PDB entry 3PJE | X-ray diffraction, 2.50 A resolution | chains A and B

Chain A (and B):
Protein: Enoyl-[acyl-carrier-protein] reductase [NADH]
From: Escherichia coli
Notes: EC 1.3.1.9; chain B of this document is another copy of the same molecule, construct and numbering; everything in this record applies to it too
Reference sequence: P0AEK4 (FABI_ECOLI); residue numbers follow UniProt; this construct covers 1-262
Amino-acid sequence (270 residues; numbered 1 to 270; the number before each row is that of its first residue):
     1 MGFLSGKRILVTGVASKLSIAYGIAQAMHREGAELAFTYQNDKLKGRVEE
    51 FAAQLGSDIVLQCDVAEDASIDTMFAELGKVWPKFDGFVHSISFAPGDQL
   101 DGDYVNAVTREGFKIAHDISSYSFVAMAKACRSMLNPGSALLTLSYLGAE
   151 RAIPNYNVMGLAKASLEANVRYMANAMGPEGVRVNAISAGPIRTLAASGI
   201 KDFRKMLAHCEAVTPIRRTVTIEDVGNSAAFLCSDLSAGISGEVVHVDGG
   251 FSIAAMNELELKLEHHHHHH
Disordered / not traced: 1, 259-270
Sequence notes: engineered mutation S93 (Gly in P0AEK4); expression tag (263-270)
Ligand contacts:
  - NAD (nicotinamide-adenine-dinucleotide): G13, V14, A15, S19, I20, A21, Q40, L44, C63, D64, V65, A66, S91, I92, S93, F94, I119, L144, S145, Y146, M159, K163, A189, G190, P191, I192, T194, L195, A196, A197, F203
  - triclosan (TCL): S93, F94, A95, L100, Y146, Y156, M159, K163, P191, A196, A197, I200, F203
Swiss-Prot annotation at these positions:
  - active site (Proton acceptor): Y146, Y156
  - binding site (NAD(+)): G13, S19, I20, Q40, D64, V65, I92, K163, I192 to A196
  - binding site (substrate): A95
  - site (Involved in acyl-ACP binding): K201, R204, K205

How chain A and chain B interact:
Contacting residue pairs (80):
  V65(A) with R110(B), hydrogen bond (backbone-side chain)
  A66(A) with R110(B), hydrogen bond (backbone-side chain)
  E67(A) with R110(B)
  D68(A) with R110(B), salt bridge
  D103(A) with R132(B), salt bridge; A176(B)
  Y104(A) with N169(B), hydrogen bond; Y172(B), hydrophobic; M173(B), hydrophobic
  V105(A) with K129(B), hydrogen bond (backbone-side chain); R132(B); M177(B), hydrophobic
  N106(A) with K129(B), hydrogen bond (backbone-side chain); R132(B), hydrogen bond
  V108(A) with Y122(B), hydrophobic; V125(B), hydrophobic; K129(B), hydrogen bond (backbone-side chain)
  T109(A) with Y122(B)
  R110(A) with V65(B), hydrogen bond (side chain-backbone); A66(B), hydrogen bond (side chain-backbone); E67(B); D68(B), salt bridge; I71(B); D118(B), salt bridge; Y122(B), hydrogen bond (backbone-side chain)
  F113(A) with H117(B); S121(B); Y122(B), hydrophobic; S165(B)
  K114(A) with K114(B)
  H117(A) with F113(B); H117(B); S165(B), hydrogen bond
  D118(A) with R110(B), salt bridge
  S121(A) with F113(B)
  Y122(A) with T109(B); R110(B), hydrogen bond (side chain-backbone); F113(B)
  V125(A) with Y104(B), hydrophobic
  K129(A) with V105(B), hydrogen bond (side chain-backbone); N106(B), hydrogen bond (side chain-backbone); V108(B), hydrogen bond (side chain-backbone)
  R132(A) with D103(B), salt bridge; V105(B); N106(B), hydrogen bond
  G148(A) with Y172(B), hydrogen bond (backbone-side chain)
  A149(A) with R171(B), hydrogen bond (backbone-side chain)
  E150(A) with R171(B), hydrogen bond (backbone-side chain)
  R151(A) with Y172(B), hydrogen bond (backbone-side chain)
  A152(A) with R171(B); Y172(B); N175(B)
  I153(A) with Y172(B), hydrogen bond (backbone-side chain)
  Y156(A) with Y172(B)
  N157(A) with Y172(B)
  G160(A) with Y172(B)
  L161(A) with S121(B); S165(B); A168(B), hydrophobic; N169(B)
  A164(A) with A164(B); A168(B), hydrophobic
  S165(A) with H117(B), hydrogen bond; L161(B)
  A168(A) with A164(B), hydrophobic
  N169(A) with Y104(B), hydrogen bond; L161(B)
  R171(A) with A149(B); E150(B), hydrogen bond (side chain-backbone); A152(B)
  Y172(A) with Y104(B), hydrophobic; G148(B), hydrogen bond (side chain-backbone); R151(B), hydrogen bond (side chain-backbone); A152(B); I153(B), hydrogen bond (side chain-backbone); Y156(B); N157(B); G160(B); L161(B), hydrophobic
  A176(A) with D103(B)
Other interface residues (no listed pair), chain A (42 interface residues in all): I71, A128, M173, N175, M177
Other interface residues (no listed pair), chain B (42 interface residues in all): A128

Overview:
Chain A and chain B each contribute 42 residues to their interface, with 27 hydrogen bonds and 6 salt bridges.
Polar contacts include D68(A)-R110(B), D103(A)-R132(B) and R110(A)-D118(B). Bound to chain A: NAD and
triclosan.
Chain A and chain B are both Enoyl-[acyl-carrier-protein] reductase [NADH] (Escherichia coli); the structure,
Structure of ENR G93S mutant-NAD+-triclosan complex, was determined by X-ray diffraction (same publication as
3PJD and 3PJF).
